PDB entry 8TQ1 | electron microscopy, 3.30 A resolution | chains E and H of the 13 polymer chains in the assembly

== Chain E ==
Name: HIV-1 Envelope Glycoprotein BG505 SOSIP.664 gp120
Source organism: Human immunodeficiency virus 1
Reference sequence: Q2N0S6 (Q2N0S6_9HIV1); the construct lacks a stretch of the UniProt sequence and is renumbered around it, so the offset changes along the chain: 31-141 = UniProt 30-140; 150-185 = UniProt 141-176; 189-309 = UniProt 188-308; 312-323 = UniProt 309-320; 2 more segments
Amino-acid sequence (516 residues; each row starts with the number of its first residue; note: 14 numbers in that range are skipped by the numbering (no residue carries them; nothing is unmodelled there); a row labelled like 185A-185K holds insertion residues (185A, then the next letters in order); numbers below 1 keep their minus sign (Met-4 is residue -4)):
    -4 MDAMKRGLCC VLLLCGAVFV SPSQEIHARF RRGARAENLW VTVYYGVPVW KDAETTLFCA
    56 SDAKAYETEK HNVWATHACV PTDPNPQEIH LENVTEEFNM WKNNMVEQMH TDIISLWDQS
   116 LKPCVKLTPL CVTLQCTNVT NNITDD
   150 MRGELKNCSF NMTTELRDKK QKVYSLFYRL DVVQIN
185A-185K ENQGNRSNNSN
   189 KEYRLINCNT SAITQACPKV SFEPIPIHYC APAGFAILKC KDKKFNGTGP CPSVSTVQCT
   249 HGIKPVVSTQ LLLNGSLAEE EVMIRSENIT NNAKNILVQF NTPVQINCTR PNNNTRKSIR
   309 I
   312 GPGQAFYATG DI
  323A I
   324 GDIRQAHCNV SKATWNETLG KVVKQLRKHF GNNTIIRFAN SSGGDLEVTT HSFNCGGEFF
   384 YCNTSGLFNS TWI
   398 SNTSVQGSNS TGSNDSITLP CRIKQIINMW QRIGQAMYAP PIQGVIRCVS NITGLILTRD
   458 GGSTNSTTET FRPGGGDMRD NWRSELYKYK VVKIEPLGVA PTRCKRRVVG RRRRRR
Not modelled in the structure: -4 to 32, 58-65, 185A-185K, 398-411, 458-462, 506-513
Sequence notes: expression tag (-4 to 30, 509-513); engineered mutation Asn332 (Thr330 in Q2N0S6), Cys501 (Ala498 in Q2N0S6)
Disulfides: Cys54-Cys74, Cys119-Cys205, Cys126-Cys196, Cys131-Cys157, Cys218-Cys247, Cys228-Cys239, Cys296-Cys331, Cys378-Cys445, Cys385-Cys418
Glycans and other covalent adducts: N-acetylglucosamine (NAG) linked to Asn88, Asn133, Asn156, Asn197, Asn234, Asn262, Asn276, Asn295, Asn301, Asn332, Asn339, Asn355, Asn363, Asn386, Asn392, Asn448; glycan linked to Asn160
What the authors report for this chain:
  - post-translational modification sites: Asn160

== Chain H ==
Name: Bovine Bess4 Fab heavy chain
Source organism: Bos taurus
Notes: antibody fragment or engineered binder
Amino-acid sequence (163 residues; each row starts with the number of its first residue):
     1 KVQLRESGPS LVKPSQTLSL TCTASGLTLS DKAVGWVRQA PGKALEWLGS IDTSGNTGYN
    61 PGLKSRLTIT KDSSKSQVSL SVSSVTTEDS ATYYCTTVHQ QTRNKVKSCP SGEDCGIGCC
   121 YHGCSATDYG CWDGSSYAPY SYTYTYELHV DTWGQGLLVT VSS
Not modelled in the structure: 1-103, 145-163
Disulfides: Cys109-Cys119, Cys115-Cys124, Cys120-Cys131

== Interface between chain E and chain H ==
Contacting residue pairs (6; chain E residue first):
  Thr162(E) with Thr127(H); Trp132(H)
  Arg166(E) with Thr127(H); Asp128(H), salt bridge; Trp132(H)
  Lys169(E) with Trp132(H)
Interface residues without a listed pair, chain E (7 interface residues in all): Val127, Asn160, Asp167, Lys168
Interface residues without a listed pair, chain H (4 interface residues in all): Ala126
From the paper, about this interface:
  - epitope / paratope residues, chain E: Asn160(E)

== In short ==
7 residues of chain E face 4 of chain H across their interface; the contacts include 1 salt bridge. Its one
salt-bridged contact is Arg166(E)-Asp128(H). Covalently linked N-acetylglucosamine: at Asn88(E), Asn133(E),
Asn156(E), Asn197(E), Asn234(E) and Asn262(E) and 10 more. From the paper: the epitope/paratope residue
Asn160(E); a modification site at Asn160(E).
Here chain E is HIV-1 Envelope Glycoprotein BG505 SOSIP.664 gp120 (Human immunodeficiency virus 1) and chain H
is Bovine Bess4 Fab heavy chain (Bos taurus). Entry 8TQ1 (HIV-1 BG505 Env SOSIP in complex with bovine Fab
Bess4 and non-human primate Fab RM20A3) was determined by electron microscopy (same publication as 8V4I, 8VBJ,
8VBK, 8VBL, 8VBM, 8VBN and 4 further entries).
